PDB entry 8F0X | electron microscopy, 3.21 A resolution | chains A and C of the 3 polymer chains in the assembly

Chain A:
Protein: Importin subunit beta-5
From: Saccharomyces cerevisiae S288C
UniProt: P53067 (IMB5_YEAST); numbering as in UniProt (aligned over 1-1004)
Amino-acid sequence (1004 residues; numbered 1 to 1004; the number before each row is that of its first residue):
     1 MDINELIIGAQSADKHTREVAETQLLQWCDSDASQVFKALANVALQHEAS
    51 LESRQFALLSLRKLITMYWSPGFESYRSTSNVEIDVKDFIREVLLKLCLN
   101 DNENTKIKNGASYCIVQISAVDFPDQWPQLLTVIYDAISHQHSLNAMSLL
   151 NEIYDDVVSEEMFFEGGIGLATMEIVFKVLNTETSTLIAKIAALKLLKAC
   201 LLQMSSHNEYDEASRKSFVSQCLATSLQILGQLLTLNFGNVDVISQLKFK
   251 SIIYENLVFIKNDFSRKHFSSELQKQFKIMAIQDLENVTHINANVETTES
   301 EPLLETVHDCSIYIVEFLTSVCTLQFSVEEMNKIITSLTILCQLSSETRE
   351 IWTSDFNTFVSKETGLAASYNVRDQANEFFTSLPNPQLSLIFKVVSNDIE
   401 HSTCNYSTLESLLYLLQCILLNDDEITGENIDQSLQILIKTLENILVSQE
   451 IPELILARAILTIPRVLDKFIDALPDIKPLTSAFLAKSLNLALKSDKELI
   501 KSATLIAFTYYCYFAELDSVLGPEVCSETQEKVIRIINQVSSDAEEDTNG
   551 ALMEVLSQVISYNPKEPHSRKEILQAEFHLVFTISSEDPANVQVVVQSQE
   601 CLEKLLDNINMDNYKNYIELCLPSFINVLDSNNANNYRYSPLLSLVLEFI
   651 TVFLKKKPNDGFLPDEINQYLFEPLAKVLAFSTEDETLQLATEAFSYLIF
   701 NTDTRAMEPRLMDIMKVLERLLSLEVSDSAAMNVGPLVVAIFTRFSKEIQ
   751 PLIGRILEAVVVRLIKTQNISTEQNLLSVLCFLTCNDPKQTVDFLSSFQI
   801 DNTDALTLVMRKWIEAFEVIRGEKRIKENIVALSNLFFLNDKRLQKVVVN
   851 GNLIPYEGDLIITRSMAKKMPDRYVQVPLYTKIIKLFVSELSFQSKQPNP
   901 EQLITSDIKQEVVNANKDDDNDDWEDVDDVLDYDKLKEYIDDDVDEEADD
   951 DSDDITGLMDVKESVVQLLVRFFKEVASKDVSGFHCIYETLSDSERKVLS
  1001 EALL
Not modelled in the structure: 294-301, 896-962, 1004
UniProt features mapped onto this chain:
  - modified residue: Met1 (N-acetylmethionine)

Chain C:
Protein: Histone H2B.2
From: Saccharomyces cerevisiae S288C
UniProt: P02294 (H2B2_YEAST); residues 1-130 here correspond to UniProt positions 2-131 (UniProt number = residue number + 1)
Amino-acid sequence (130 residues; row label = number of the first residue in the row):
     1 SSAAEKKPASKAPAEKKPAAKKTSTSVDGKKRSKVRKETYSSYIYKVLKQ
    51 THPDTGISQKSMSILNSFVNDIFERIATEASKLAAYNKKSTISAREIQTA
   101 VRLILPGELAKHAVSEGTRAVTKYSSSTQA
Not modelled in the structure: 1-36, 127-130
UniProt features mapped onto this chain:
  - modified residue: Lys6 (N6-acetyllysine), Lys7 (N6-acetyllysine), Ser10 (Phosphoserine), Lys11 (N6-acetyllysine), Lys16 (N6-acetyllysine), Lys17 (N6-acetyllysine), Lys21 (N6-acetyllysine), Lys22 (N6-acetyllysine), Lys34 (N6-succinyllysine), Lys37 (N6,N6-dimethyllysine), Lys46 (N6-succinyllysine)
  - cross-link (Glycyl lysine isopeptide (Lys-Gly)): Lys6 (interchain with G-Cter in SUMO), Lys7 (interchain with G-Cter in SUMO), Lys16 (interchain with G-Cter in SUMO), Lys17 (interchain with G-Cter in SUMO), Lys123 (interchain with G-Cter in ubiquitin)

How chain A and chain C interact:
Contacting residue pairs (44):
  Asp155(A) with Ser58(C), hydrogen bond (backbone-side chain); Gln59(C), hydrogen bond (side chain-backbone); Lys60(C), hydrogen bond (side chain-backbone)
  Glu160(A) with Tyr45(C), hydrogen bond
  Leu202(A) with Gln59(C)
  Gln203(A) with Gln59(C)
  Ser206(A) with Gln59(C), hydrogen bond
  Asn208(A) with Tyr45(C); Lys49(C), hydrogen bond
  Tyr210(A) with Ser42(C)
  Gln768(A) with Arg102(C)
  Ile770(A) with Thr99(C); Arg102(C); Leu103(C), hydrophobic
  Glu773(A) with Arg102(C), salt bridge
  Phe817(A) with Arg95(C), hydrogen bond (backbone-side chain)
  Glu818(A) with Arg95(C)
  Val819(A) with Gln98(C); Thr99(C)
  Ile820(A) with Arg95(C), hydrogen bond (backbone-side chain)
  Arg821(A) with Leu83(C); Tyr86(C); Asn87(C); Thr99(C); Leu103(C)
  Gly822(A) with Tyr86(C); Asn87(C), hydrogen bond (backbone-side chain)
  Glu823(A) with Asn87(C); Lys88(C)
  Ile826(A) with Asn87(C); Arg95(C)
  Leu853(A) with Ser115(C); Arg119(C)
  Ile862(A) with His112(C); Glu116(C), hydrogen bond (backbone-side chain); Arg119(C)
  Arg864(A) with Leu109(C); His112(C)
  Ala867(A) with His112(C)
  Asp872(A) with Ser115(C), hydrogen bond
  Glu890(A) with Arg95(C), salt bridge
  Phe893(A) with Ser93(C); Ala94(C), hydrophobic
  Gln894(A) with Lys89(C)
Interface residues without a listed pair, chain A (34 interface residues in all): Ser205, His207, Ser771, Pro855, Asp859, Leu860, Ile861, Thr863
Interface residues without a listed pair, chain C (30 interface residues in all): Val47, Gln50, Ile57, Glu108, Lys111, Thr118, Lys123

In short:
Chain A and chain C form an interface of 34 and 30 residues respectively; the contacts include 11 hydrogen
bonds and 2 salt bridges. Polar pairs include Glu773(A)-Arg102(C), Glu890(A)-Arg95(C) and Asp155(A)-Ser58(C).
Chain A is Importin subunit beta-5 and chain C is Histone H2B.2, both from Saccharomyces cerevisiae S288C; the
structure, Cryo-EM structure of Kap114 bound to H2A-H2B, was determined by electron microscopy, deposited
together with 8F19, 8F1E and 8F7A.
